Entry 3ZL6 (X-ray diffraction, 1.85 A resolution); this record covers chains A and B.

Chain A (and B):
Molecule: Geranyltranstransferase
Source organism: Pseudomonas aeruginosa PAO1
Notes: EC 2.5.1.10; chain B of this document is another copy of the same molecule, construct and numbering; everything in this record applies to it too
UniProtKB: Q9HWY4 (Q9HWY4_PSEAE); numbering as in UniProt (aligned over 1-295)
Sequence (296 residues; numbered 0 to 295; the number before each row is that of its first residue; numbering starts at 0):
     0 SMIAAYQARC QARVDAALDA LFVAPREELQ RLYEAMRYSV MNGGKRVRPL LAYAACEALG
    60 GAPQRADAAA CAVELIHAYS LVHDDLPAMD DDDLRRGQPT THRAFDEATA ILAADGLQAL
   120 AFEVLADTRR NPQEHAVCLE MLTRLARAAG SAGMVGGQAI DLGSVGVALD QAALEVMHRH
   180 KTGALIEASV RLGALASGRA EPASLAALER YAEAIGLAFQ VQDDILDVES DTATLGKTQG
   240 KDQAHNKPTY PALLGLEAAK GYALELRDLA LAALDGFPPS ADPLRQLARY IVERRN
Disordered / not traced: 164-166, 228-246, 295 (chain B: 228-246, 293-295)
Construct notes: expression tag (0)
Ion coordination: Mg2+ near Asp223 (its only coordinating residue here)
Ligand contacts:
  - 2-(1,2-benzoxazol-3-yl)ethanoic acid (NVU), molecule 1: Ile2, Ala3, Gln6, Lys44, Val46, Leu49, Leu286, Tyr289
  - 2-(1,2-benzoxazol-3-yl)ethanoic acid (NVU), molecule 2: Lys44, Val46, Arg47, His76, Ile185, Ile214, Phe218, Ile290
From the paper describing this entry:
  - binding site for 2-(1,2-benzoxazol-3-yl)ethanoic acid: Gln6, Val46, Arg47, Ile185, Ile214, Phe218, Tyr289, Ile290

How chain A and chain B interact:
Contacting residue pairs (83; chain A residue first):
  Arg25(A) - Val175(B)
  Arg25(A) - His179(B)
  Glu27(A) - Ile159(B)
  Glu27(A) - Val175(B)
  Leu28(A) - Ser150(B)
  Leu28(A) - Gly155(B)
  Leu28(A) - Ile159(B)  hydrophobic
  Leu31(A) - Ser150(B)
  Leu31(A) - Gly155(B)
  Leu31(A) - Ala158(B)  hydrophobic
  Tyr32(A) - Ser150(B)
  Tyr32(A) - Ala151(B)  hydrogen bond (side chain-backbone)
  Met35(A) - Ser150(B)  hydrogen bond
  Tyr78(A) - Asp114(B)
  His82(A) - His82(B)
  His82(A) - Ile110(B)
  His82(A) - Asp114(B)  salt bridge
  Leu85(A) - Ile110(B)  hydrophobic
  Ala87(A) - Glu106(B)
  Ala87(A) - Ala107(B)
  Met88(A) - Ala107(B)  hydrophobic
  Met88(A) - Leu111(B)  hydrophobic
  Glu106(A) - Ala87(B)
  Ala107(A) - Ala87(B)
  Ala107(A) - Met88(B)  hydrophobic
  Ala107(A) - Leu161(B)  hydrophobic
  Thr108(A) - Leu161(B)
  Ile110(A) - His82(B)
  Leu111(A) - Met88(B)  hydrophobic
  Leu111(A) - Val154(B)
  Leu111(A) - Gln157(B)
  Leu111(A) - Leu161(B)  hydrophobic
  Asp114(A) - Tyr78(B)
  Asp114(A) - His82(B)  salt bridge
  Asp114(A) - Asp114(B)
  Asp114(A) - Gln117(B)  hydrogen bond (backbone-side chain)
  Gly115(A) - Ser150(B)
  Gln117(A) - Asp114(B)  hydrogen bond (side chain-backbone)
  Gln117(A) - Gln117(B)
  Gln117(A) - Ala118(B)
  Ala118(A) - Gln117(B)
  Ala118(A) - Ala145(B)
  Ala118(A) - Gly149(B)
  Phe121(A) - Phe121(B)  hydrophobic
  Glu122(A) - Ala145(B)
  Glu122(A) - Arg146(B)
  Ala125(A) - Leu138(B)
  Ala125(A) - Leu141(B)  hydrophobic
  Ala125(A) - Thr142(B)  hydrogen bond (backbone-side chain)
  His134(A) - Ala135(B)
  His134(A) - Leu138(B)
  Ala135(A) - His134(B)
  Cys137(A) - Leu138(B)  hydrophobic
  Leu138(A) - His134(B)
  Leu138(A) - Cys137(B)  hydrophobic
  Leu138(A) - Leu138(B)  hydrophobic
  Leu138(A) - Leu141(B)  hydrophobic
  Leu141(A) - Ala125(B)  hydrophobic
  Leu141(A) - Leu138(B)  hydrophobic
  Leu141(A) - Leu141(B)  hydrophobic
  Thr142(A) - Ala125(B)  hydrogen bond (side chain-backbone)
  Ala145(A) - Ala118(B)
  Ala145(A) - Glu122(B)
  Arg146(A) - Glu122(B)
  Gly149(A) - Ala118(B)
  Ser150(A) - Leu28(B)
  Ser150(A) - Leu31(B)
  Ser150(A) - Tyr32(B)
  Ser150(A) - Met35(B)  hydrogen bond
  Ser150(A) - Gly115(B)
  Ala151(A) - Tyr32(B)  hydrogen bond (backbone-side chain)
  Val154(A) - Leu111(B)
  Gly155(A) - Leu28(B)
  Gly155(A) - Leu31(B)
  Gln157(A) - Leu111(B)
  Ala158(A) - Leu31(B)  hydrophobic
  Ile159(A) - Glu27(B)
  Ile159(A) - Leu28(B)  hydrophobic
  Leu161(A) - Ala107(B)  hydrophobic
  Val175(A) - Arg25(B)
  Val175(A) - Glu27(B)
  Arg178(A) - Arg25(B)
  His179(A) - Arg25(B)
Other interface residues (no listed pair), chain A (48 interface residues in all): Pro24, Arg30, Asp105, Asp126, Thr127
Other interface residues (no listed pair), chain B (45 interface residues in all): Pro24, Leu85, Thr108, Asp126, Thr127

Summary:
48 residues of chain A face 45 of chain B across their interface; the contacts include 8 hydrogen bonds and 2
salt bridges. Among the polar pairs are His82(A)-Asp114(B), Tyr32(A)-Ala151(B) and Met35(A)-Ser150(B). Bound
to chain A: 2-(1,2-benzoxazol-3-yl)ethanoic acid. From the paper: a binding site for
2-(1,2-benzoxazol-3-yl)ethanoic acid at Gln6(A), Val46(A) and Arg47(A) among others.
Both chains are Geranyltranstransferase (Pseudomonas aeruginosa PAO1). Entry 3ZL6 (Native structure of
Farnesyl Pyrophosphate Synthase from Pseudomonas aeruginosa PAO1, with bound fragment KM10833) was determined
by X-ray diffraction together with 4UMJ, 3ZOU, 3ZMB, 3ZMC and 3ZCD from the same study.
